PDB entry 5BST | X-ray diffraction, 1.61 A resolution | chain A

== Chain A ==
Protein: 4-coumarate--CoA ligase 2
Organism: Nicotiana tabacum
Notes: EC 6.2.1.12
Reference sequence: O24146 (4CL2_TOBAC); numbering as in UniProt (aligned over 1-542)
Sequence (542 residues; row label = number of the first residue in the row):
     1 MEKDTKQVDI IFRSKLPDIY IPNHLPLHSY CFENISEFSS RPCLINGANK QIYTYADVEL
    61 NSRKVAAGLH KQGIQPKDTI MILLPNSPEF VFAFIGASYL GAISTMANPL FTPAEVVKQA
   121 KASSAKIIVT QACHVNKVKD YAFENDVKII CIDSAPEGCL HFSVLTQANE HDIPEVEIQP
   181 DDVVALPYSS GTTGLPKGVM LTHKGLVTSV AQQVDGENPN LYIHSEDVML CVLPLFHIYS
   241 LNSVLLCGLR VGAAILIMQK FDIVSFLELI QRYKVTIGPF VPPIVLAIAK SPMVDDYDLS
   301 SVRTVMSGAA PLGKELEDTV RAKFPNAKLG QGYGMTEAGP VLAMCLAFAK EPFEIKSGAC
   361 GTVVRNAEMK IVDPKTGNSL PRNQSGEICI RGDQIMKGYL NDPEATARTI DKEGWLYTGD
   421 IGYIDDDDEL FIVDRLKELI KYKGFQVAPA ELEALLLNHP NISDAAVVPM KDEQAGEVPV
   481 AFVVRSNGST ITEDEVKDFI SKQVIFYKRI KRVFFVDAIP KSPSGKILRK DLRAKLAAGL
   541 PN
Unresolved in the structure: 1-7, 537-542
Ion coordination: Mg2+ near I178 (its only coordinating residue here)
Small-molecule neighbours: 4UU (5'-O-[(R)-hydroxy{[(2E)-3-(4-oxocyclohexa-1,5-dien-1-yl)prop-2-enoyl]oxy}phosphoryl]adenosine): S189, Q213, H237, I238, Y239, S243, M306, G308, A309, A310, P311, Q331, G332, Y333, G334, M335, T336, E337, P340, V341, M344, C360, T418, D420, I432, R435, K437, L439, K441, G444, Q446
Swiss-Prot annotation at these positions:
  - binding site (ATP): S189, S190, G191, T192, T193, K197, Q331, G332, T336, D420, R435, K526
  - binding site ((E)-4-coumaroyl-AMP): Y239, S243, A309, G332, T336, M344, D420, R435, K437, K441
  - binding site ((E)-caffeoyl-AMP): Y239, S243, A309, G332, T336, M344, D420, R435, K437, K441
  - binding site ((E)-feruloyl-AMP): Y239, S243, A309, G332, T336, M344, D420, R435, K437, K441
  - binding site (CoA): K260, K443, G444
  - binding site (AMP): G332, T336, D420, K437, K441, Q446

== Summary ==
Ligands of chain A: compound 4UU. From UniProt: 12 ATP-binding residues, 10 (E)-4-coumaroyl-AMP-binding
residues, 10 (E)-caffeoyl-AMP-binding residues and 10 (E)-feruloyl-AMP-binding residues.
Chain A is 4-coumarate--CoA ligase 2 (Nicotiana tabacum); the structure, Crystal structure of 4-coumarate:CoA
ligase complexed with coumaroyl adenylate, was determined by X-ray diffraction, deposited together with 5BSM,
5BSR, 5BSU, 5BSV and 5BSW.
